Entry 9AUH (electron microscopy, 3.60 A resolution); this record covers chains D and F of the 12 polymer chains in the assembly.

Chain D (and F):
Protein: HIV-1 BG505 DS-SOSIP glycoprotein gp41
Source organism: Human immunodeficiency virus 1
Notes: chain F of this document is another copy of the same molecule, construct and numbering; everything in this record applies to it too
UniProtKB: Q2N0S6 (Q2N0S6_9HIV1); residues 512-664 here correspond to UniProt positions 509-661 (UniProt number = residue number - 3)
Amino-acid sequence (153 residues; row label = number of the first residue in the row):
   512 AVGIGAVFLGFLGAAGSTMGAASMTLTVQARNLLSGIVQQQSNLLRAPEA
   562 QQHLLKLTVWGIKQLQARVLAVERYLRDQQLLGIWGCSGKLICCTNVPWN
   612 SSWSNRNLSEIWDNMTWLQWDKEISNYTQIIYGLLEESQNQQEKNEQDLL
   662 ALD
Not modelled in the structure: 547-568
Construct notes: conflict Pro559 (Ile556 in Q2N0S6), Cys605 (Thr602 in Q2N0S6)
Cystine bridges: Cys598-Cys604
Ligand contacts: N-acetylglucosamine (NAG; 2-acetamido-2-deoxy-beta-D-glucopyranose): Gly527, Ser528, Thr529

Chain D / chain F interface:
Residue-residue contacts - 16 pairs, chain D then chain F:
  Thr538(D) - Asn651(F)
  Thr538(D) - Lys655(F)
  Thr538(D) - Gln658(F)
  Leu545(D) - Arg588(F)
  Leu545(D) - Gln591(F)
  Leu576(D) - Leu576(F)  hydrophobic
  Leu576(D) - Gln577(F)
  Arg579(D) - Val580(F)
  Arg579(D) - Glu584(F)
  Val580(D) - Val580(F)  hydrophobic
  Val583(D) - Val583(F)  hydrophobic
  Val583(D) - Leu587(F)  hydrophobic
  Tyr586(D) - Leu587(F)  hydrophobic
  Tyr586(D) - Gln591(F)
  Leu587(D) - Leu587(F)  hydrophobic
  Ile603(D) - Gln658(F)
Other interface residues (no listed pair), chain D (13 interface residues in all): Val513, Gly572, Ile573, Leu602
Other interface residues (no listed pair), chain F (13 interface residues in all): Ile573, Glu654

Overview:
The chain D/chain F interface involves 13 residues from each chain. Bound to chain D: N-acetylglucosamine.
Both chains are HIV-1 BG505 DS-SOSIP glycoprotein gp41 (Human immunodeficiency virus 1). Entry 9AUH (Cryo-EM
structure of CH848.d949.10.17.GS-DH270.UCA3) was determined by electron microscopy (same publication as 9AUG
and 9AUI).
